1ZW1 - chains A and B; structure by X-ray diffraction, 2.90 A resolution.

[Chain A (and B)]
Molecule: enoyl-acyl carrier reductase
Source organism: Plasmodium falciparum
Notes: EC 1.3.1.9; chain B of this document is another copy of the same molecule, construct and numbering; everything in this record applies to it too
UniProt: Q9BH77 (Q9BH77_PLAFA); residues 97-432 here = UniProt positions 97-432
Sequence (336 residues; row label = number of the first residue in the row):
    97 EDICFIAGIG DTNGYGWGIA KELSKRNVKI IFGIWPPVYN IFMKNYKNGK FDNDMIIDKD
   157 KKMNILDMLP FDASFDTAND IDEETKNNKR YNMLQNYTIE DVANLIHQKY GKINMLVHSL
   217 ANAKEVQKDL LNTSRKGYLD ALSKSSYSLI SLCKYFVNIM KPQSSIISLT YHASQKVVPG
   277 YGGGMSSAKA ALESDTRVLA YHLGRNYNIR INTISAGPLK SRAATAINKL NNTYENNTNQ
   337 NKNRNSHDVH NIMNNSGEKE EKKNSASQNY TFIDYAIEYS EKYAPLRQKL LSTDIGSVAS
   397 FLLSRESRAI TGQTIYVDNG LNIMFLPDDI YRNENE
Unresolved in the structure: 326-365, 426-432
Residues lining bound ligands:
  - NAD (nicotinamide-adenine-dinucleotide): Gly-104, Ile-105, Gly-106, Gly-110, Tyr-111, Trp-131, Phe-167, Asp-168, Ala-169, Ser-170, Ser-215, Leu-216, Ala-217, Asn-218, Lys-240, Leu-265, Thr-266, Tyr-267, Tyr-277, Met-281, Lys-285, Ala-312, Gly-313, Pro-314, Leu-315, Ser-317, Arg-318, Ala-319, Ala-320
  - 2-(4-amino-2-chlorophenoxy)-5-chlorophenol (TN5): Ala-217, Asn-218, Ala-219, Val-222, Tyr-267, Tyr-277, Met-281, Lys-285, Ala-319, Ala-320, Ile-323, Phe-368, Ile-369

[Chain A / chain B interface]
Residue-residue contacts - 72 pairs, chain A then chain B:
  Arg-122(A) / Glu-402(B)  salt bridge
  Arg-293(A) / Ile-419(B)
  Ala-296(A) / Pro-381(B)
  Ala-296(A) / Ile-419(B)  hydrophobic
  Tyr-297(A) / Pro-381(B)  hydrophobic
  Tyr-297(A) / Met-420(B)  hydrophobic
  Tyr-297(A) / Asp-424(B)  hydrogen bond
  Gly-300(A) / Pro-381(B)
  Gly-300(A) / Leu-382(B)
  Arg-301(A) / Lys-378(B)  hydrogen bond (side chain-backbone)
  Arg-301(A) / Tyr-379(B)  hydrogen bond (side chain-backbone)
  Arg-301(A) / Ala-380(B)  hydrogen bond (side chain-backbone)
  Arg-301(A) / Pro-381(B)  hydrogen bond (backbone-backbone)
  Arg-301(A) / Arg-383(B)
  Arg-301(A) / Asp-424(B)  salt bridge
  Asn-304(A) / Leu-382(B)
  Arg-306(A) / Leu-382(B)
  Lys-378(A) / Arg-301(B)  hydrogen bond (backbone-side chain)
  Tyr-379(A) / Arg-301(B)  hydrogen bond (backbone-side chain)
  Ala-380(A) / Arg-301(B)  hydrogen bond (backbone-side chain)
  Pro-381(A) / Ala-296(B)
  Pro-381(A) / Gly-300(B)
  Pro-381(A) / Arg-301(B)  hydrogen bond (backbone-backbone)
  Pro-381(A) / Thr-407(B)
  Leu-382(A) / Gly-300(B)
  Leu-382(A) / Thr-407(B)
  Arg-383(A) / Arg-301(B)
  Gln-384(A) / Asn-304(B)
  Gln-384(A) / Arg-404(B)
  Leu-386(A) / Ala-405(B)  hydrophobic
  Asp-390(A) / Arg-404(B)  salt bridge
  Ser-393(A) / Glu-402(B)  hydrogen bond (side chain-backbone)
  Val-394(A) / Phe-397(B)  hydrophobic
  Val-394(A) / Glu-402(B)
  Val-394(A) / Ile-406(B)  hydrophobic
  Phe-397(A) / Phe-397(B)  hydrophobic
  Glu-402(A) / Ser-393(B)  hydrogen bond (backbone-side chain)
  Glu-402(A) / Val-394(B)
  Arg-404(A) / Leu-382(B)
  Arg-404(A) / Gln-384(B)  hydrogen bond
  Arg-404(A) / Leu-387(B)
  Arg-404(A) / Asp-390(B)  salt bridge
  Ala-405(A) / Leu-386(B)  hydrophobic
  Ala-405(A) / Asp-390(B)
  Ala-405(A) / Val-413(B)
  Ala-405(A) / Asp-414(B)  hydrogen bond (backbone-backbone)
  Ala-405(A) / Asn-415(B)  hydrogen bond (backbone-backbone)
  Ile-406(A) / Val-394(B)  hydrophobic
  Ile-406(A) / Tyr-412(B)
  Ile-406(A) / Val-413(B)  hydrophobic
  Thr-407(A) / Leu-382(B)
  Thr-407(A) / Gly-416(B)
  Gly-408(A) / Ile-419(B)
  Gln-409(A) / Tyr-412(B)
  Gln-409(A) / Asn-418(B)  hydrogen bond
  Gln-409(A) / Ile-419(B)
  Ile-411(A) / Ile-411(B)  hydrophobic
  Tyr-412(A) / Ile-406(B)
  Tyr-412(A) / Gln-409(B)
  Val-413(A) / Ala-405(B)  hydrophobic
  Asp-414(A) / Ala-405(B)  hydrogen bond (backbone-backbone)
  Asn-415(A) / Ala-405(B)  hydrogen bond (backbone-backbone)
  Asn-415(A) / Thr-407(B)
  Gly-416(A) / Thr-407(B)
  Asn-418(A) / Gln-409(B)  hydrogen bond
  Ile-419(A) / Arg-293(B)
  Ile-419(A) / Thr-407(B)
  Ile-419(A) / Gly-408(B)
  Ile-419(A) / Gln-409(B)
  Met-420(A) / Tyr-297(B)  hydrophobic
  Asp-424(A) / Tyr-297(B)  hydrogen bond
  Asp-424(A) / Arg-301(B)  salt bridge
Interface residues without a listed pair, chain A (41 interface residues in all): Glu-118, Ile-305, Leu-387, Ser-403
Interface residues without a listed pair, chain B (38 interface residues in all): Arg-306, Lys-385

[Summary]
41 residues of chain A face 38 of chain B across their interface; the contacts include 19 hydrogen bonds and 5
salt bridges. Among the polar pairs are Arg-122(A)/Glu-402(B), Arg-301(A)/Asp-424(B) and
Asp-390(A)/Arg-404(B). Bound to chain A: NAD and 2-(4-amino-2-chlorophenoxy)-5-chlorophenol.
Both chains are enoyl-acyl carrier reductase (Plasmodium falciparum). Entry 1ZW1 (Synthesis, Biological
Activity, and X-Ray Crystal Structural Analysis of Diaryl Ether Inhibitors of Malarial Enoyl ACP ...) was
determined by X-ray diffraction, deposited together with 1ZXB, 1ZXL and 1ZSN.
